PDB entry 7KJS | X-ray diffraction, 2.19 A resolution | chains A and B

# Chain A
Protein: Cyclin-dependent kinase 2
Source organism: Homo sapiens
Notes: EC 2.7.11.22
UniProtKB: P24941 (CDK2_HUMAN); residue numbers follow UniProt; this construct covers 1-298
Amino-acid sequence (298 residues; numbered 1 to 298; the number before each row is that of its first residue):
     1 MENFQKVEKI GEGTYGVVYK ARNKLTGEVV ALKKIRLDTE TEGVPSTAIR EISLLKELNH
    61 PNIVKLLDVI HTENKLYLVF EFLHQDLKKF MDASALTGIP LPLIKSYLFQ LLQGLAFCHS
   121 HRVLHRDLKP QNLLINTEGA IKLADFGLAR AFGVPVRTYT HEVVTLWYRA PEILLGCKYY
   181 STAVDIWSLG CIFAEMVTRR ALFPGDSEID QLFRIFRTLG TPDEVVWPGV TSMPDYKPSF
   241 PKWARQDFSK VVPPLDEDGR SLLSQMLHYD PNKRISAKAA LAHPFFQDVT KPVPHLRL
Unresolved in the structure: 298
Modified residues: Thr160 (phosphothreonine; TPO)
Residues lining bound ligands: PF-06873600 (WG1; 6-(difluoromethyl)-8-[(1R,2R)-2-hydroxy-2-methylcyclopentyl]-2-{[1-(methylsulfonyl)piperidin-4-yl]amino}pyrido[2,3-d]pyrimidin-7(8H)-one): Ile10, Gly11, Val18, Ala31, Lys33, Glu51, Val64, Phe80, Glu81, Phe82, Leu83, His84, Gln85, Asp86, Lys89, Gln131, Asn132, Leu134, Ala144, Asp145
Curated features (UniProtKB/Swiss-Prot):
  - active site: Asp127 (Proton acceptor)
  - binding site (ATP): Ile10 to Val18, Lys33, Glu81 to Leu83, Asp86, Lys129 to Asn132, Asp145
  - binding site (Mg(2+)): Asn132, Asp145
  - site (CDK7 binding): Lys9, Lys88, Lys89, Leu166
  - modified residue: Met1 (N-acetylmethionine), Lys6 (N6-acetyllysine), Thr14 (Phosphothreonine), Tyr15 (Phosphotyrosine), Tyr19 (Phosphotyrosine), Thr160 (Phosphothreonine)
  - natural variant: Pro45 (P45L: In a glioblastoma multiforme sample)
  - mutagenesis: Lys9 (K9F: Reduced phosphorylation by CAK), Thr14 (T14A: 2-fold increase in activity), Tyr15 (Y15F: 2-fold increase in activity), Lys88 to Lys89 (Reduced phosphorylation by CAK), Thr160 (T160A: Abolishes activity), Leu166 (L166R: Reduced phosphorylation by CAK and reduced kinase activity)

# Chain B
Protein: G1/S-specific cyclin-E1
Source organism: Homo sapiens
UniProtKB: P24864 (CCNE1_HUMAN); residues 81-363 here correspond to UniProt positions 96-378 (UniProt number = residue number + 15)
Amino-acid sequence (291 residues; numbered 73 to 363; the number before each row is that of its first residue):
    73 ENLYFQGSII APSRGSPLPV LSWANREEVW KIMLNKEKTY LRDQHFLEQH PLLQPKMRAI
   133 LLDWLMEVCE VYKLHRETFY LAQDFFDRYM ATQENVVKTL LQLIGISSLF IAAKLEEIYP
   193 PKLHQFAYVT DGACSGDEIL TMELMIMKAL KWRLSPLTIV SWLNVYMQVA YLNDLHEVLL
   253 PQYPQQIFIQ IAELLDLCVL DVDCLEFPYG ILAASALYHF SSSELMQKVS GYQWCDIENC
   313 VKWMVPFAMV IRETGSSKLK HFRGVADEDA HNIQTHRDSL DLLDKARAKK A
Unresolved in the structure: 73-87, 92-95, 245-248, 358-363
Sequence notes: expression tag (73-80)
Curated features (UniProtKB/Swiss-Prot):
  - modified residue: Ser88 (Phosphoserine)

# Chain A / chain B interface
Contacting residue pairs - 66 pairs, chain A then chain B:
  Thr41(A) - Leu195(B)
  Glu42(A) - Phe182(B)
  Glu42(A) - Lys186(B)  hydrogen bond (backbone-side chain)
  Glu42(A) - Lys194(B)
  Glu42(A) - Leu195(B)  hydrogen bond (side chain-backbone)
  Gly43(A) - Leu212(B)
  Gly43(A) - Glu215(B)
  Val44(A) - Lys186(B)  hydrogen bond (backbone-side chain)
  Val44(A) - Glu215(B)  hydrogen bond (backbone-side chain)
  Val44(A) - Leu216(B)  hydrophobic
  Val44(A) - Met219(B)  hydrophobic
  Ser46(A) - Lys186(B)
  Ile49(A) - Lys186(B)
  Ile49(A) - Leu187(B)  hydrophobic
  Ile49(A) - Met219(B)  hydrophobic
  Ile49(A) - Leu226(B)  hydrophobic
  Arg50(A) - Leu187(B)  hydrogen bond (side chain-backbone)
  Arg50(A) - Glu189(B)
  Ile52(A) - Trp224(B)  hydrophobic
  Ser53(A) - Trp224(B)
  Ser53(A) - Leu226(B)
  Ser53(A) - Ser227(B)  hydrogen bond
  Lys56(A) - Arg225(B)
  Glu57(A) - Lys108(B)
  Glu57(A) - Tyr112(B)  hydrogen bond
  Glu57(A) - Arg225(B)
  Val69(A) - Trp224(B)
  His71(A) - Leu216(B)
  His71(A) - Lys220(B)  hydrogen bond
  Leu76(A) - Trp224(B)  hydrophobic
  Ser120(A) - Glu100(B)  hydrogen bond
  Ser120(A) - Val101(B)
  Ser120(A) - Ile104(B)
  His121(A) - Ile104(B)
  Arg122(A) - Met105(B)
  Arg122(A) - Lys108(B)
  Arg122(A) - Leu229(B)
  Arg150(A) - Glu188(B)  salt bridge
  Phe152(A) - Leu251(B)  hydrophobic
  Gly153(A) - Leu251(B)
  Val154(A) - Asn236(B)
  Val154(A) - Val237(B)
  Val154(A) - Val250(B)
  Pro155(A) - Asn236(B)  hydrogen bond (backbone-side chain)
  Pro155(A) - Gln240(B)
  Pro155(A) - Val250(B)
  Pro155(A) - Leu251(B)
  Pro155(A) - Leu252(B)
  Pro155(A) - Pro253(B)
  Pro155(A) - Tyr255(B)  hydrophobic
  Val156(A) - Leu251(B)  hydrogen bond (backbone-backbone)
  Val156(A) - Pro253(B)
  Arg157(A) - His147(B)
  Arg157(A) - Glu188(B)  salt bridge
  Arg157(A) - Asp341(B)
  Tyr159(A) - Ile190(B)
  Thr160(A) - Ile190(B)
  Lys178(A) - Glu340(B)  salt bridge
  Tyr179(A) - Leu252(B)  hydrophobic
  Tyr179(A) - Pro253(B)
  Tyr179(A) - Glu340(B)
  Ser181(A) - Leu251(B)
  Asn272(A) - Glu249(B)
  Asn272(A) - Leu252(B)
  Lys278(A) - Asn97(B)
  Lys278(A) - Glu100(B)  salt bridge
Also at the interface, not in a pair above, chain A (36 interface residues in all): Leu37, Leu54, Thr158, Glu162, Ser276
Also at the interface, not in a pair above, chain B (43 interface residues in all): Ala96, Ile183, Tyr191, Pro193, Lys223, Asn344

# Summary
36 residues of chain A face 43 of chain B across their interface; the contacts include 11 hydrogen bonds and 4
salt bridges. Among the polar pairs are Arg150(A)-Glu188(B), Arg157(A)-Glu188(B) and Lys178(A)-Glu340(B).
Chain A binds PF-06873600.
Chain A is Cyclin-dependent kinase 2 and chain B is G1/S-specific cyclin-E1, both from Homo sapiens; the
structure, Crystal structure of CDK2/cyclin E in complex with PF-06873600, was determined by X-ray
diffraction.
